PDB entry 4F1D | X-ray diffraction, 1.64 A resolution | chains A and B of the 4 polymer chains in the assembly

# Chain A
Protein: Insulin A chain
Organism: Homo sapiens
UniProt: P01308 (INS_HUMAN); residues 1-21 here correspond to UniProt positions 90-110 (UniProt number = residue number + 89)
Sequence (21 residues; each row starts with the number of its first residue):
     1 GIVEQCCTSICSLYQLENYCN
Disulfides: Cys6-Cys11

# Chain B
Protein: Insulin B chain
Organism: Homo sapiens
UniProt: P01308 (INS_HUMAN); residues 1-30 here correspond to UniProt positions 25-54 (UniProt number = residue number + 24)
Sequence (30 residues; numbered 1 to 30; the number before each row is that of its first residue):
     1 FVNQHLCGSHLVEALYLVCGERGFFYTPKT
Ion coordination: Zn2+ near His10 (its only coordinating residue here)

# Interface between chain A and chain B
Inter-chain disulfides: Cys7(A)-Cys7(B), Cys20(A)-Cys19(B)
Residue-residue contacts - 44 pairs, chain A then chain B:
  Gly1(A) with Thr30(B), hydrogen bond (backbone-side chain)
  Ile2(A) with Leu11(B), hydrophobic; Leu15(B), hydrophobic
  Val3(A) with Pro28(B), hydrophobic
  Glu4(A) with Thr30(B)
  Cys6(A) with Gln4(B); His5(B); Leu6(B), hydrogen bond (backbone-backbone); Leu11(B), hydrophobic
  Cys7(A) with His5(B); Leu6(B), hydrogen bond (backbone-backbone); Cys7(B), disulfide
  Thr8(A) with His5(B), hydrogen bond (backbone-side chain)
  Ser9(A) with His5(B)
  Ile10(A) with Asn3(B); Gln4(B); His5(B)
  Cys11(A) with Asn3(B); Gln4(B), hydrogen bond (backbone-backbone)
  Ser12(A) with Val2(B); Asn3(B)
  Leu13(A) with Phe1(B), hydrophobic; Val2(B); Val18(B)
  Tyr14(A) with Phe1(B)
  Leu16(A) with Leu6(B), hydrophobic; Leu11(B), hydrophobic; Ala14(B), hydrophobic; Leu15(B); Val18(B), hydrophobic
  Glu17(A) with Val18(B); Arg22(B), salt bridge
  Tyr19(A) with Leu15(B), hydrophobic; Phe24(B); Phe25(B), hydrogen bond (backbone-backbone)
  Cys20(A) with Cys19(B), disulfide; Arg22(B); Gly23(B); Phe24(B), hydrophobic; Phe25(B)
  Asn21(A) with Arg22(B), hydrogen bond (backbone-side chain); Gly23(B), hydrogen bond (backbone-backbone); Phe24(B); Phe25(B)
Interface residues without a listed pair, chain A (19 interface residues in all): Asn18
Interface residues without a listed pair, chain B (20 interface residues in all): Tyr26, Thr27

# Summary
19 residues of chain A and 20 residues of chain B are in contact; the contacts include 2 disulfide bonds, 8
hydrogen bonds and 1 salt bridge. Polar pairs include Glu17(A)-Arg22(B), Gly1(A)-Thr30(B) and Thr8(A)-His5(B).
Chain A is Insulin A chain and chain B is Insulin B chain, both from Homo sapiens; the structure, Human
Insulin, was determined by X-ray diffraction, deposited together with 4EWW, 4EWX, 4EWZ, 4EX0, 4EX1, 4EXX and
17 further entries.
